PDB entry 8EQK | X-ray diffraction, 1.45 A resolution | chains D and F of the 3 polymer chains in the assembly

== Chain D ==
Molecule: 16-nt DNA strand
Sequence (16 nucleotides; each row starts with the number of its first residue):
    17 TCCCACTTCCGGTTAT
Bound ions: Na+ site 1 near DG27 (its only coordinating residue here); Na+ site 2 near DT32 (its only coordinating residue here)

== Chain F ==
Protein: Transcription factor PU.1
Source organism: Homo sapiens
Notes: fragment: ETS-Domain
Reference sequence: P17947 (SPI1_HUMAN); residues 165-270 here = UniProt positions 165-270
Chain sequence (106 residues; each row starts with the number of its first residue):
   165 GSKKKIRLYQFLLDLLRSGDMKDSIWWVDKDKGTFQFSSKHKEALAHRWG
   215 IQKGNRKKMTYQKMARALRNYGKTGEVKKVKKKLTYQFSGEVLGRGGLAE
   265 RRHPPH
Not modelled in the structure: 165-168, 260-270
Swiss-Prot annotation at these positions:
  - DNA-binding region: Ile170 to Ser253 (ETS)
  - binding site (DNA): Lys217, Arg230, Arg233, Lys243
What the authors report for this chain:
  - binding site for the 16-nt DNA strand: Gln226

== Interface between chain D and chain F ==
Residue-residue contacts (18; chain D residue first):
  DA21(D) with Arg171(F), salt bridge to the phosphate
  DC22(D) with Arg171(F), salt bridge to the phosphate; Leu172(F), hydrogen bond to the phosphate; Lys217(F), hydrogen bond to the phosphate; Tyr235(F), hydrogen bond to the phosphate
  DT23(D) with Trp213(F), hydrogen bond to the phosphate; Lys217(F), salt bridge to the phosphate; Asn219(F), hydrogen bond to the phosphate; Met223(F), phosphate contact; Asn234(F), base contact
  DT24(D) with Asn219(F), phosphate contact; Arg220(F), phosphate contact; Lys221(F), hydrogen bond to the phosphate; Lys227(F), salt bridge to the phosphate; Arg230(F), base contact
  DC25(D) with Lys221(F), salt bridge to the phosphate
  DC26(D) with Gln226(F), base contact
  DG27(D) with Gln226(F), hydrogen bond to the base
Also at the interface, not in a pair above, chain F (16 interface residues in all): Ile170, Lys222, Ala231

== Overview ==
Chain D and chain F form an interface of 7 and 16 residues respectively, with 7 hydrogen bonds and 5 salt
bridges. Polar pairs include DG27(D)-Gln226(F), DC22(D)-Leu172(F) and DC22(D)-Lys217(F). From UniProt: a
DNA-binding region and 4 DNA-binding residues on chain F. The paper reports a binding site for the 16-nt DNA
strand at Gln226(F).
Here chain D is a 16-nt DNA strand and chain F is Transcription factor PU.1 (Homo sapiens). Entry 8EQK (Human
PU.1 ETS-Domain (165-270) Bound to d(AATAACCGGAAGTGGG)) was determined by X-ray diffraction together with
8E3K, 8E3R, 8E4H, 8E5Y, 8EBH, 8EE9 and 14 further entries from the same study.
